Entry 2MWY (solution NMR); this record covers chains A and B.

[Chain A]
Protein: Protein Mdm4
Organism: Homo sapiens
Notes: fragment: SWIB domain residues 23-111
Reference sequence: O15151 (MDM4_HUMAN); residues 1-89 here correspond to UniProt positions 23-111 (UniProt number = residue number + 22)
Chain sequence (89 residues; numbered 1 to 89; the number before each row is that of its first residue):
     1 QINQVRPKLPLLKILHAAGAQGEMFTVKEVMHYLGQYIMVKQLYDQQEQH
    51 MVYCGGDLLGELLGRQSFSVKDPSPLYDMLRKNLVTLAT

[Chain B]
Protein: Cellular tumor antigen p53
Reference sequence: P04637 (P53_HUMAN); residues 115-129 here correspond to UniProt positions 15-29 (UniProt number = residue number - 100)
Chain sequence (15 residues; numbered 115 to 129; the number before each row is that of its first residue):
   115 SQETFSDLWKLLPEN
Curated features (UniProtKB/Swiss-Prot):
  - motif: Glu117 to Leu125 (TADI)
  - modified residue: Ser115 (Phosphoserine), Thr118 (Phosphothreonine), Ser120 (Phosphoserine)
  - cross-link: Lys124 (Glycyl lysine isopeptide (Lys-Gly) (interchain with G-Cter in ubiquitin))

[Chain A / chain B interface]
Contacting residue pairs (22):
  Ile2(A) - Glu128(B)
  Ile2(A) - Asn129(B)
  Val27(A) - Glu128(B)
  Lys28(A) - Glu128(B)
  Met31(A) - Trp123(B)
  Met31(A) - Leu126(B)
  His32(A) - Trp123(B)
  Leu34(A) - Trp123(B)
  Gly35(A) - Phe119(B)
  Gly35(A) - Trp123(B)
  His50(A) - Leu122(B)
  Val52(A) - Phe119(B)
  Val70(A) - Phe119(B)
  Val70(A) - Leu122(B)
  Val70(A) - Trp123(B)
  Val70(A) - Leu126(B)
  Lys71(A) - Leu122(B)
  Lys71(A) - Leu125(B)
  Leu76(A) - Leu126(B)
  Tyr77(A) - Pro127(B)
  Tyr77(A) - Glu128(B)
  Tyr77(A) - Asn129(B)
Interface residues without a listed pair, chain A (18 interface residues in all): Gln1, Ile38, Met39, Gln49, Pro73
From the paper, about this interface:
  - interface residues, chain A: Met31(A), Leu34(A), Gly35(A), Ile38(A), Val52(A), Val70(A), Leu76(A)
  - interface residues, chain B: Phe119(B), Leu122(B), Trp123(B), Leu126(B)

[Summary]
The interface between chain A and chain B involves 18 residues on one side and 8 on the other. From the paper:
interface residues Met31(A), Leu34(A) and Phe119(B) among others.
Here chain A is Protein Mdm4 (Homo sapiens) and chain B is Cellular tumor antigen p53. Entry 2MWY (Mdmx-p53)
was determined by solution NMR.
